8EXH - chains R and S of the 40 polymer chains in the assembly; structure by electron microscopy, 3.50 A resolution.

[Chain R (and S)]
Name: Protein virB2
From: Agrobacterium fabrum (strain C58 / ATCC 33970)
Notes: chain S of this document is another copy of the same molecule, construct and numbering; everything in this record applies to it too
UniProtKB: P17792 (VIRB2_AGRFC); residues 5-73 here correspond to UniProt positions 52-120 (UniProt number = residue number + 47)
Chain sequence (69 residues; numbered 5 to 73; the number before each row is that of its first residue):
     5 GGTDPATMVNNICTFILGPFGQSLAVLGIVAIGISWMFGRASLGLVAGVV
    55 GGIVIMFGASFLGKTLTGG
Residues lining bound ligands:
  - X3D ((14S,17R)-20-amino-17-hydroxy-11,17-dioxo-12,16,18-trioxa-17lambda~5~-phosphaicosan-14-yl tetradecanoate), molecule 1: Leu28, Leu31, Ala35, Ile38, Ser39, Phe42
  - X3D, molecule 2: Trp40, Ala45, Leu47, Val50, Ala51, Val54, Gly55
  - X3D, molecule 3: Gly48, Ala51, Gly55, Ile59, Leu66, Leu70

[Chain R / chain S interface]
Pairs across the interface (34; chain R residue first):
  Phe24(R) - Pro9(S)  hydrophobic
  Phe24(R) - Val13(S)  hydrophobic
  Gln26(R) - Gly67(S)
  Gln26(R) - Thr71(S)
  Gln26(R) - Gly73(S)  hydrogen bond (side chain-backbone)
  Ser27(R) - Val13(S)
  Val30(R) - Cys17(S)  hydrophobic
  Val30(R) - Ala63(S)
  Leu31(R) - Val13(S)  hydrophobic
  Leu31(R) - Ile16(S)  hydrophobic
  Ile33(R) - Ile59(S)
  Ile33(R) - Ala63(S)  hydrophobic
  Ile33(R) - Leu66(S)  hydrophobic
  Ile33(R) - Gly67(S)
  Val34(R) - Ile20(S)  hydrophobic
  Val34(R) - Ala63(S)  hydrophobic
  Ile36(R) - Ile59(S)  hydrophobic
  Gly37(R) - Gly56(S)
  Gly37(R) - Ile59(S)
  Ile38(R) - Met60(S)  hydrophobic
  Trp40(R) - Gly52(S)
  Trp40(R) - Gly55(S)
  Trp40(R) - Gly56(S)
  Trp40(R) - Ile59(S)  hydrophobic
  Met41(R) - Leu28(S)
  Met41(R) - Ala29(S)  hydrophobic
  Met41(R) - Gly32(S)
  Met41(R) - Val53(S)
  Met41(R) - Ile57(S)  hydrophobic
  Met41(R) - Met60(S)  hydrophobic
  Phe42(R) - Leu28(S)  hydrophobic
  Ala45(R) - Gly52(S)
  Ile57(R) - Leu70(S)  hydrophobic
  Phe61(R) - Thr71(S)
Interface residues without a listed pair, chain R (19 interface residues in all): Phe19, Leu28, Val54
Interface residues without a listed pair, chain S (24 interface residues in all): Leu21, Leu31, Ser64

[Overview]
Chain R and chain S form an interface of 19 and 24 residues respectively, with 1 hydrogen bond. The
hydrogen-bonded pair is Gln26(R)-Gly73(S). Chain R binds 3 copies of compound X3D.
Both chains are Protein virB2 (Agrobacterium fabrum (strain C58 / ATCC 33970)). Entry 8EXH (Agrobacterium
tumefaciens Tpilus) was determined by electron microscopy, deposited together with 8DFT and 8DFU.
